PDB entry 7THM | electron microscopy, 3.18 A resolution | chains A and C of the 5 polymer chains in the assembly

[Chain A]
Protein: RNA-directed RNA polymerase
Organism: Severe acute respiratory syndrome coronavirus 2
Notes: EC 2.7.7.48
Reference sequence: P0DTD1 (R1AB_SARS2); residues 1-932 here correspond to UniProt positions 4393-5324 (UniProt number = residue number + 4392)
Chain sequence (932 residues; numbered 1 to 932; the number before each row is that of its first residue):
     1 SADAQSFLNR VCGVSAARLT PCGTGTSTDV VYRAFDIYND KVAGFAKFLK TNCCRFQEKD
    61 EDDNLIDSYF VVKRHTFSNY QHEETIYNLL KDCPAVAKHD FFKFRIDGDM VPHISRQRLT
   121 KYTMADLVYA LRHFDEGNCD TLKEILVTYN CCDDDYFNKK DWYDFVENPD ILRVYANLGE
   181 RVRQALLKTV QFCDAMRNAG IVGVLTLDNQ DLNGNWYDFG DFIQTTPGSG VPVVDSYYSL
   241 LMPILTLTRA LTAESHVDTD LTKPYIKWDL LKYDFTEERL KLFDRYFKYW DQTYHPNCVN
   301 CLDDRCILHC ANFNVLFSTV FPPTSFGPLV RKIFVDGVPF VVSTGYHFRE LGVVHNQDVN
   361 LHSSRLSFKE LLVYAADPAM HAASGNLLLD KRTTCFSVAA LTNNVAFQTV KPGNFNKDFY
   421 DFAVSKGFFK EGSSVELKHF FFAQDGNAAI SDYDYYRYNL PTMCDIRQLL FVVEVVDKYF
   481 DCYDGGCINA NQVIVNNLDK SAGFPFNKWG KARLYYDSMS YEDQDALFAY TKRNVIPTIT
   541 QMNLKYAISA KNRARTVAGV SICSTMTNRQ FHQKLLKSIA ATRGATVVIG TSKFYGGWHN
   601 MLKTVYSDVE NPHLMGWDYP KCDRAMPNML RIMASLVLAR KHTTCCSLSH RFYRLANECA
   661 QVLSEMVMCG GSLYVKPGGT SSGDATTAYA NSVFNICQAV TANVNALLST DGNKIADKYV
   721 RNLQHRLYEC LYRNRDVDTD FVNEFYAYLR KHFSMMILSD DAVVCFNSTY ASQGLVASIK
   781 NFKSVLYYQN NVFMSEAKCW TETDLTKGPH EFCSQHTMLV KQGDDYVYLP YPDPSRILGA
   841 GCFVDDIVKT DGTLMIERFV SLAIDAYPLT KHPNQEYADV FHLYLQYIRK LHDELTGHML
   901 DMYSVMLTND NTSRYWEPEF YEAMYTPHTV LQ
Unresolved in the structure: 1-5, 51-53, 61-63, 104-110, 225-226, 259-261, 364-367, 520-523, 715-716, 823-825, 848-854, 892-916, 929-932
Bound ions: Mn2+: N209, D218 (together with pyrophosphate); Zn2+ site 1: H295, C301, C306, C310; Zn2+ site 2: C487, H642, C645, C646
Residues lining bound ligands: pyrophosphate (POP): F35, K73, H75, D208, N209, D218, G220
UniProt features mapped onto this chain:
  - region: K545 to R555 (Interaction with RMP Remdesivir), T582 to P620 (RdRp Palm N-ter)
  - active site: S759, D760, D761
  - binding site (Mn(2+)): N209, D218
  - binding site (Zn(2+)): H295, C301, C306, C310, C487, H642, C645, C646
  - site: Q932 (Cleavage)
What the authors report for this chain:
  - mutagenesis - D208A, N209A, R733A: decreased catalytic activity on RNAylation
  - mutagenesis - D208A, N209A, R733A: decreased catalytic activity on GDP-PRNTase
  - binding site for pyrophosphate: K73
  - Mn2+ coordination: N209, D218
  - catalytic residues: D208 (proposed by the authors, not directly observed)
  - mutagenesis - D218A: abolished catalytic activity on GDP
  - mutagenesis - D760A: unchanged catalytic activity on GDP
  - mutagenesis - K73A, D218A, D760A: abolished growth in response to viral titres
  - mutagenesis - K50A, R116A: decreased catalytic activity

[Chain C]
Protein: Non-structural protein 7
Organism: Severe acute respiratory syndrome coronavirus 2
Reference sequence: P0DTD1 (R1AB_SARS2); residues 1-83 here correspond to UniProt positions 3860-3942 (UniProt number = residue number + 3859)
Chain sequence (83 residues; row label = number of the first residue in the row):
     1 SKMSDVKCTS VVLLSVLQQL RVESSSKLWA QCVQLHNDIL LAKDTTEAFE KMVSLLSVLL
    61 SMQGAVDINK LCEEMLDNRA TLQ
Unresolved in the structure: 1-6, 18-32, 59-83
UniProt features mapped onto this chain:
  - site: Q83 (Cleavage)

[Interface between chain A and chain C]
Contacting residue pairs (10; chain A residue first):
  P412(A) with M52(C), hydrophobic; V53(C); L56(C)
  F415(A) with T46(C)
  Y420(A) with T46(C)
  F440(A) with T45(C); F49(C), hydrophobic
  A443(A) with T9(C)
  D445(A) with V12(C)
  F843(A) with T46(C)
Other interface residues (no listed pair), chain A (13 interface residues in all): T409, K411, L437, F441, F442, Q444
Other interface residues (no listed pair), chain C (10 interface residues in all): L13, E50

[In short]
The interface between chain A and chain C involves 13 residues on one side and 10 on the other. Chain A binds
pyrophosphate. The paper reports the catalytic residue D208(A); D208A, N209A and R733A of chain A reduce
catalytic activity on RNAylation; 8 substitutions were tested in all.
Chain A is RNA-directed RNA polymerase and chain C is Non-structural protein 7, both from Severe acute
respiratory syndrome coronavirus 2; the structure, SARS-CoV-2 nsp12/7/8 complex with a native N-terminus nsp9,
was determined by electron microscopy.
